Entry 8SQR (X-ray diffraction, 1.65 A resolution); this record covers chain A.

== Chain A ==
Molecule: Bacterioferritin
From: Brucella abortus 2308
Notes: EC 1.16.3.1
UniProt: Q2YKI4 (Q2YKI4_BRUA2); residue numbers follow UniProt; this construct covers 1-161
Chain sequence (165 residues; each row starts with the number of its first residue; numbers below 1 keep their minus sign (Gly-3 is residue -3)):
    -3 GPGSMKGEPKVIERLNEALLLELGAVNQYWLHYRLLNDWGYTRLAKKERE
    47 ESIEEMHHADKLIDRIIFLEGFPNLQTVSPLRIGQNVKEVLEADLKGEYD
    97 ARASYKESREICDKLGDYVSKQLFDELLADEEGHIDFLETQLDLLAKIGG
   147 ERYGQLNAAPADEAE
Disordered / not traced: -3 to 0, 77, 160-161
Sequence notes: expression tag (-3 to 0); engineered mutation Leu16 (Phe in Q2YKI4)
Ion coordination: Fe2+ site 1: Glu18, Glu51, Glu127 (together with acetate ion); Fe2+ site 2: Glu46, Glu50 (together with sulfate ion); Fe2+ site 3 near Glu47 (its only coordinating residue here); Fe2+ site 4: Glu50 (together with sulfate ion); Fe2+ site 5: Glu51, Glu94, Glu127, His130 (together with acetate ion); heme Fe near Met52 (its only coordinating residue here); Mg2+ near Glu106 (its only coordinating residue here)
Small-molecule neighbours: heme (HEM): Leu19, Val22, Asn23, Trp26, Arg45, Ile49, Met52, His53, Ala55, Asp56, Leu71
What the authors report for this chain:
  - binding site for chloride ion: Arg148
  - binding site for sulfate ion: Arg105, Lys117
  - Fe2+ coordination: Glu18, Lys43, Glu47, Glu50, Glu51, His54, Glu94, Glu127, His130
  - conformationally variable residues (side-chain flip): His130

== Overview ==
Ligands of chain A: heme. Glu18, Glu51 and Glu127 form the Fe2+ site 1. Glu46 and Glu50 coordinate Fe2+ site
2. From the paper: a binding site for sulfate ion at Arg105 and Lys117; a binding site for chloride ion at
Arg148.
Chain A is Bacterioferritin (Brucella abortus 2308); the structure, Crystal Structure of Bacterioferritin
(Bfr) from Brucella abortus (iron bound, F16L mutant), was determined by X-ray diffraction, deposited together
with 8SQO, 8SQP, 8SQQ and 8SQT.
